4E7V - chains 1 and 2; structure by X-ray diffraction, 1.80 A resolution.

[Chain 1]
Name: Insulin A chain
From: Bos taurus
Reference sequence: P01317 (INS_BOVIN); residues 1-21 here correspond to UniProt positions 85-105 (UniProt number = residue number + 84)
Chain sequence (21 residues; row label = number of the first residue in the row):
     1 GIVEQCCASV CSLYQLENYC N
Disulfides: C6-C11
Ligand contacts: m-cresol (CRS): C6, S9, V10, C11, L16

[Chain 2]
Name: Insulin B chain
From: Bos taurus
Reference sequence: P01317 (INS_BOVIN); residues 1-30 here correspond to UniProt positions 25-54 (UniProt number = residue number + 24)
Chain sequence (30 residues; numbered 1 to 30; the number before each row is that of its first residue):
     1 FVNQHLCGSH LVEALYLVCG ERGFFYTPKA
Disordered / not traced: 29-30
Ion coordination: Zn2+ near H10 (its only coordinating residue here)
Ligand contacts: m-cresol (CRS): C7, H10, L11, A14

[Chain 1 / chain 2 interface]
Disulfides between the chains: C7(1)-C7(2), C20(1)-C19(2)
Pairs across the interface (19; chain 1 residue first):
  I2(1) - L11(2)
  I2(1) - L15(2)  hydrophobic
  V3(1) - Y26(2)
  C6(1) - C7(2)
  C6(1) - L11(2)  hydrophobic
  C7(1) - C7(2)  disulfide
  C7(1) - L11(2)  hydrophobic
  L13(1) - V18(2)  hydrophobic
  L16(1) - A14(2)  hydrophobic
  L16(1) - L15(2)
  E17(1) - V18(2)
  E17(1) - R22(2)  salt bridge
  C20(1) - C19(2)  disulfide
  C20(1) - R22(2)
  C20(1) - G23(2)
  N21(1) - R22(2)  hydrogen bond (backbone-side chain)
  N21(1) - G23(2)  hydrogen bond (backbone-backbone)
  N21(1) - F24(2)
  N21(1) - F25(2)
Interface residues without a listed pair, chain 1 (10 interface residues in all): Y19
Interface residues without a listed pair, chain 2 (13 interface residues in all): Q4, G8

[In short]
10 residues of chain 1 and 13 residues of chain 2 are in contact; the contacts include 2 disulfide bonds, 2
hydrogen bonds and 1 salt bridge. Polar pairs include E17(1)-R22(2), N21(1)-R22(2) and N21(1)-G23(2). M-cresol
is bound between chain 1 and chain 2.
Here chain 1 is Insulin A chain and chain 2 is Insulin B chain, both from Bos taurus. Entry 4E7V (The
structure of R6 bovine insulin) was determined by X-ray diffraction together with 4E7T and 4E7U from the same
study.
